Entry 9Q93 (electron microscopy, 6.60 A resolution (low resolution: residue-level contacts below are approximate; hydrogen-bond / salt-bridge calls are withheld)); this record covers chains A and C of the 14 polymer chains in the assembly.

[Chain A]
Name: DNA-directed RNA polymerase subunit alpha
Organism: Escherichia coli K-12
Notes: EC 2.7.7.6
UniProtKB: P0A7Z4 (RPOA_ECOLI); numbering as in UniProt (aligned over 1-329)
Chain sequence (329 residues; numbered 1 to 329; the number before each row is that of its first residue):
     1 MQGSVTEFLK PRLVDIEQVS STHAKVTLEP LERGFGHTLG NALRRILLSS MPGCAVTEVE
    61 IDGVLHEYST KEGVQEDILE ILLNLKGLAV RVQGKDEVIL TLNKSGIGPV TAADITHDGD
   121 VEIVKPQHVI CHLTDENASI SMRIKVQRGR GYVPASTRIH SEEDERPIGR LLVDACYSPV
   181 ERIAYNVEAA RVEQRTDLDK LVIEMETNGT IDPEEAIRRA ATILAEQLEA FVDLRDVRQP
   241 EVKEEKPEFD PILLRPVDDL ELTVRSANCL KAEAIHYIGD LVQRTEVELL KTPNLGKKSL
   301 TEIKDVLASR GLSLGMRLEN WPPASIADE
Not modelled in the structure: 1-4, 234-329

[Chain C]
Name: DNA-directed RNA polymerase subunit beta
Organism: Escherichia coli K-12
UniProtKB: P0A8V2 (RPOB_ECOLI); residue numbers follow UniProt; this construct covers 1-1341
Chain sequence (1341 residues; numbered 1 to 1341; the number before each row is that of its first residue):
     1 MVYSYTEKKR IRKDFGKRPQ VLDVPYLLSI QLDSFQKFIE QDPEGQYGLE AAFRSVFPIQ
    61 SYSGNSELQY VSYRLGEPVF DVQECQIRGV TYSAPLRVKL RLVIYEREAP EGTVKDIKEQ
   121 EVYMGEIPLM TDNGTFVING TERVIVSQLH RSPGVFFDSD KGKTHSSGKV LYNARIIPYR
   181 GSWLDFEFDP KDNLFVRIDR RRKLPATIIL RALNYTTEQI LDLFFEKVIF EIRDNKLQME
   241 LVPERLRGET ASFDIEANGK VYVEKGRRIT ARHIRQLEKD DVKLIEVPVE YIAGKVVAKD
   301 YIDESTGELI CAANMELSLD LLAKLSQSGH KRIETLFTND LDHGPYISET LRVDPTNDRL
   361 SALVEIYRMM RPGEPPTREA AESLFENLFF SEDRYDLSAV GRMKFNRSLL REEIEGSGIL
   421 SKDDIIDVMK KLIDIRNGKG EVDDIDHLGN RRIRSVGEMA ENQFRVGLVR VERAVKERLS
   481 LGDLDTLMPQ DMINAKPISA AVKEFFGSSQ LSQFMDQNNP LSEITHKRRI SALGPGGLTR
   541 ERAGFEVRDV HPTHYGRVCP IETPEGPNIG LINSLSVYAQ TNEYGFLETP YRKVTDGVVT
   601 DEIHYLSAIE EGNYVIAQAN SNLDEEGHFV EDLVTCRSKG ESSLFSRDQV DYMDVSTQQV
   661 VSVGASLIPF LEHDDANRAL MGANMQRQAV PTLRADKPLV GTGMERAVAV DSGVTAVAKR
   721 GGVVQYVDAS RIVIKVNEDE MYPGEAGIDI YNLTKYTRSN QNTCINQMPC VSLGEPVERG
   781 DVLADGPSTD LGELALGQNM RVAFMPWNGY NFEDSILVSE RVVQEDRFTT IHIQELACVS
   841 RDTKLGPEEI TADIPNVGEA ALSKLDESGI VYIGAEVTGG DILVGKVTPK GETQLTPEEK
   901 LLRAIFGEKA SDVKDSSLRV PNGVSGTVID VQVFTRDGVE KDKRALEIEE MQLKQAKKDL
   961 SEELQILEAG LFSRIRAVLV AGGVEAEKLD KLPRDRWLEL GLTDEEKQNQ LEQLAEQYDE
  1021 LKHEFEKKLE AKRRKITQGD DLAPGVLKIV KVYLAVKRRI QPGDKMAGRH GNKGVISKIN
  1081 PIEDMPYDEN GTPVDIVLNP LGVPSRMNIG QILETHLGMA AKGIGDKINA MLKQQQEVAK
  1141 LREFIQRAYD LGADVRQKVD LSTFSDEEVM RLAENLRKGM PIATPVFDGA KEAEIKELLK
  1201 LGDLPTSGQI RLYDGRTGEQ FERPVTVGYM YMLKLNHLVD DKMHARSTGS YSLVTQQPLG
  1261 GKAQFGGQRF GEMEVWALEA YGAAYTLQEM LTVKSDDVNG RTKMYKNIVD GNHQMEPGMP
  1321 ESFNVLLKEI RSLGINIELE D

[Interface between chain A and chain C]
Residue-residue contacts (7):
  Leu65(A) - Gly874(C)
  His66(A) - Gly874(C)
  Thr70(A) - Ala729(C)
  Lys71(A) - Ala729(C)
  Val74(A) - Ala729(C)
  Gln75(A) - Ala729(C)
  Ile168(A) - Gly874(C)
Interface residues without a listed pair, chain A (9 interface residues in all): Tyr68, Thr134
Interface residues without a listed pair, chain C (5 interface residues in all): Val727, Tyr756, Ile873

[In short]
9 residues of chain A face 5 of chain C across their interface.
Chain A is DNA-directed RNA polymerase subunit alpha and chain C is DNA-directed RNA polymerase subunit beta,
both from Escherichia coli K-12; the structure, CryoEM structure of bacterial transcription intermediate
complex mediated by activator PspF containing nifH promoter DNA containing ..., was determined by electron
microscopy together with 9Q91, 9Q92, 9Q94, 9Q95, 9Q96, 9Q97 and 9Q98 from the same study.
